Entry 6HW9 (X-ray diffraction, 2.80 A resolution); this record covers chains H and Z of the 28 polymer chains in the assembly.

Chain H:
Name: Proteasome subunit beta type-2
Organism: Saccharomyces cerevisiae (strain ATCC 204508 / S288c)
Notes: EC 3.4.25.1
UniProt: P25043 (PSB2_YEAST); residues 1-232 here correspond to UniProt positions 30-261 (UniProt number = residue number + 29)
Sequence (232 residues; each row starts with the number of its first residue):
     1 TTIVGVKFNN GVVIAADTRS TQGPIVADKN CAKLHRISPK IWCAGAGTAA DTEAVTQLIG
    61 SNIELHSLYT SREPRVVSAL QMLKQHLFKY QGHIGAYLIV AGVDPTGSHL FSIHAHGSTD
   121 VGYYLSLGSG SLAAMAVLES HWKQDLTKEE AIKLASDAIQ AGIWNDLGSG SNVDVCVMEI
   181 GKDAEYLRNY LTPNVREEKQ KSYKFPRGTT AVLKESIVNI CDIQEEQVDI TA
Unresolved in the structure: 223-232
Covalent attachments: 41b (GWK) linked to Thr1
Ligand contacts: 41b (GWK; (2S)-3-(4-methoxyphenyl)-N-[(2S,3R)-4-methyl-1-(4-methylcyclohexyl)-3,4-bis(oxidanyl)pentan-2-yl]-2-[[(2S)-2-(2-morpholin-4-ylethanoylamino)propanoyl]amino]propanamide): Arg19, Ser20, Thr21, Gln22, Cys31, Ala32, Lys33, His35, Gly45, Ala46, Gly47, Thr48, Ala49, Thr52, Glu53, Ser129, Gly168, Ser169
Curated features (UniProtKB/Swiss-Prot):
  - active site: Thr1 (Nucleophile)

Chain Z:
Name: Proteasome subunit beta type-6
Organism: Saccharomyces cerevisiae (strain ATCC 204508 / S288c)
Notes: EC 3.4.25.1
UniProt: P23724 (PSB6_YEAST); residues 1-222 here correspond to UniProt positions 20-241 (UniProt number = residue number + 19)
Sequence (222 residues; each row starts with the number of its first residue):
     1 QFNPYGDNGG TILGIAGEDF AVLAGDTRNI TDYSINSRYE PKVFDCGDNI VMSANGFAAD
    61 GDALVKRFKN SVKWYHFDHN DKKLSINSAA RNIQHLLYGK RFFPYYVHTI IAGLDEDGKG
   121 AVYSFDPVGS YEREQCRAGG AAASLIMPFL DNQVNFKNQY EPGTNGKVKK PLKYLSVEEV
   181 IKLVRDSFTS ATERHIQVGD GLEILIVTKD GVRKEFYELK RD
Bound ions: Mg2+: Thr192, Val198
Ligand contacts: 41b (GWK; (2S)-3-(4-methoxyphenyl)-N-[(2S,3R)-4-methyl-1-(4-methylcyclohexyl)-3,4-bis(oxidanyl)pentan-2-yl]-2-[[(2S)-2-(2-morpholin-4-ylethanoylamino)propanoyl]amino]propanamide): Arg101, Asp126, Pro127, Val128

Interface between chain H and chain Z:
Pairs across the interface (58; chain H residue first):
  Arg19(H) - Ile196(Z)
  Arg19(H) - Asp222(Z)  salt bridge
  Pro24(H) - Arg194(Z)
  Pro24(H) - His195(Z)
  Pro24(H) - Ile196(Z)  hydrogen bond (backbone-backbone)
  Ile25(H) - Arg194(Z)
  Ile25(H) - His195(Z)
  Val26(H) - Glu193(Z)
  Val26(H) - Arg194(Z)  hydrogen bond (backbone-backbone)
  Val26(H) - Ile196(Z)  hydrophobic
  Ala27(H) - Arg194(Z)  hydrogen bond (backbone-side chain)
  Lys29(H) - Glu193(Z)  salt bridge
  Lys29(H) - Arg194(Z)
  Ile163(H) - Asp222(Z)
  Trp164(H) - Ile35(Z)
  Trp164(H) - Arg38(Z)  hydrogen bond (backbone-side chain)
  Trp164(H) - Arg221(Z)
  Trp164(H) - Asp222(Z)
  Asn165(H) - Tyr33(Z)
  Asn165(H) - Arg38(Z)
  Asp166(H) - Tyr33(Z)
  Asp166(H) - Asp222(Z)
  Leu167(H) - Arg28(Z)
  Leu167(H) - Ile30(Z)  hydrophobic
  Leu167(H) - Asp32(Z)
  Leu167(H) - Tyr33(Z)  hydrogen bond (backbone-backbone)
  Leu167(H) - Ile35(Z)  hydrophobic
  Leu167(H) - Ile196(Z)
  Gly168(H) - Tyr33(Z)
  Ser169(H) - Asp222(Z)
  Gly170(H) - Asp222(Z)
  Ser171(H) - Asp222(Z)  hydrogen bond (backbone-side chain)
  Asn194(H) - Lys220(Z)  hydrogen bond (backbone-side chain)
  Asn194(H) - Asp222(Z)
  Arg196(H) - Thr189(Z)  hydrogen bond
  Arg196(H) - Ser190(Z)  hydrogen bond
  Arg196(H) - Glu193(Z)
  Glu197(H) - Arg185(Z)  salt bridge
  Glu197(H) - Thr189(Z)
  Lys199(H) - Asp186(Z)
  Gln200(H) - Lys182(Z)
  Gln200(H) - Arg185(Z)  hydrogen bond
  Gln200(H) - Asp186(Z)  hydrogen bond (backbone-side chain)
  Lys201(H) - Glu179(Z)
  Lys201(H) - Asp186(Z)  hydrogen bond (backbone-side chain)
  Tyr203(H) - Phe149(Z)  hydrophobic
  Tyr203(H) - Gln153(Z)
  Tyr203(H) - Leu183(Z)
  Tyr203(H) - Asp186(Z)  hydrogen bond
  Phe205(H) - Asn152(Z)
  Phe205(H) - Gln153(Z)
  Phe205(H) - Gln159(Z)
  Arg207(H) - Pro162(Z)
  Gly208(H) - Pro162(Z)
  Thr209(H) - Gln159(Z)
  Thr209(H) - Tyr160(Z)  hydrogen bond (backbone-backbone)
  Ala211(H) - Tyr160(Z)  hydrophobic
  Ala211(H) - Gly166(Z)
Interface residues without a listed pair, chain H (33 interface residues in all): Thr21, Gly23, Asp28, Ser129, Val195, Pro206
Interface residues without a listed pair, chain Z (32 interface residues in all): Ser34, Leu145, Asn158, Glu161, Glu218

Overview:
The interface between chain H and chain Z involves 33 residues on one side and 32 on the other, with 14
hydrogen bonds and 3 salt bridges. Polar pairs include Arg19(H)-Asp222(Z), Lys29(H)-Glu193(Z) and
Glu197(H)-Arg185(Z). Ligands of chain Z: 41b. 41b is covalently linked to Thr1(H).
Here chain H is Proteasome subunit beta type-2 and chain Z is Proteasome subunit beta type-6, both from
Saccharomyces cerevisiae (strain ATCC 204508 / S288c). Entry 6HW9 (Yeast 20S proteasome in complex with 41b)
was determined by X-ray diffraction (same publication as 6HTB, 6HTC, 6HTD, 6HTP, 6HTR, 6HUB and 30 further
entries).
